Entry 8WM8 (electron microscopy, 3.54 A resolution); this record covers chains D and C of the 4 polymer chains in the assembly.

# Chain D
Name: Nitrate transport ATP-binding protein
Source organism: Nostoc sp
Reference sequence: Q8YZ75 (Q8YZ75_NOSS1); residues 1-277 here = UniProt positions 1-277
Amino-acid sequence (277 residues; numbered 1 to 277; the number before each row is that of its first residue):
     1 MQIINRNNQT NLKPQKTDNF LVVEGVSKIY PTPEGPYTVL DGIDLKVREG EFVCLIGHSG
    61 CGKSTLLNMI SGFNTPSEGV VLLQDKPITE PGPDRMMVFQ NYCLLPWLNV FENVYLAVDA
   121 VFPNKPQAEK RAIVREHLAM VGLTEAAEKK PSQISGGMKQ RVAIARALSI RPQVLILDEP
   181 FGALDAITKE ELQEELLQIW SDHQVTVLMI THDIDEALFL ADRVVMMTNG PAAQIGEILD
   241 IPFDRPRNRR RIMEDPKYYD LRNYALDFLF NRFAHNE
Not modelled in the structure: 1-18

# Chain C
Name: Nitrate transport ATP-binding protein
Source organism: Nostoc sp
Reference sequence: Q8YZ76 (Q8YZ76_NOSS1); numbering as in UniProt (aligned over 1-657)
Amino-acid sequence (682 residues; row label = number of the first residue in the row):
     1 MPTFVEIDHV DRIFDLPNGG RYIALKNIEL KIKQGEFVSL IGHSGCGKST LLNIIAGLDR
    61 ASIGGVTLEG REIREPSPDR MVVFQNYSLL PWLTVRENVA LAVDEVYQGK SKGERRAIIE
   121 EHIDMVGLRL AANKRPSELS GGMKQRVAIA RALATRPKLL LLDEPFGALD ALTRGSLQEQ
   181 LMKICNEHQI TCVMVTHDVD EALLLSDRVV MLTNGPEAHI GQILEVPISR PRQRLEVVKH
   241 PSYYNLRNEI IYFLNQQKLA KKRQTQQASA PLGTAKAVIE IGFMPLTDSA PLIVAKEKGF
   301 FAKYGLDNVI LNRANNWQAI ATGVVTGKLD AAQMVAGMPI ALTLGAGSQT PTPVINALNL
   361 SRNANAITFS KRLYNQGVRS LADLKAVIDS SPDQILTLGV VHSASMQNLI LRYWLAAGGI
   421 DPDRDVSLTV IPPTQMVSQL KAGNIDGYCA GEPWNYQAVH DDLGFVAATA LEIWSGQPKK
   481 VLGVREDWAQ KYPETYLNLV KALIEACKYC DDLRNREEIL EILCRPEYLD VNPAYVRSGF
   541 IDPYDRGDGT PPQQLTAYNQ FYLNKTNYPN RTEILWMITQ MARWGLTPFP KNWVEITERV
   601 CRTDIFGAAA RDLGLLDIGE DDPIHLFDGK LFNPSEPIEY LKSLEIRRQI RIEEVFISSG
   661 DYKDHDGDYK DHDIDYKDDD DK
Not modelled in the structure: 1-2, 271-682
Differences from the reference sequence: expression tag (658-682)

# Chain D / chain C interface
Contacting residue pairs - 23 pairs, chain D then chain C:
  Gly57(D) - Leu172(C)
  His58(D) - Leu172(C)
  His58(D) - Ser176(C)
  Ala186(D) - His197(C)
  Ile187(D) - His43(C)
  Ile187(D) - Ser44(C)
  His212(D) - Asp170(C)  salt bridge
  His212(D) - Ala171(C)
  His212(D) - Leu172(C)
  Asp213(D) - Ala171(C)
  Asp215(D) - Arg247(C)  salt bridge
  Met253(D) - Asn248(C)
  Tyr259(D) - Tyr244(C)
  Tyr259(D) - Asn248(C)  hydrogen bond
  Arg262(D) - Asp200(C)  salt bridge
  Arg262(D) - Tyr244(C)
  Asn263(D) - Val238(C)
  Asn263(D) - Tyr244(C)  hydrogen bond
  Leu269(D) - Leu172(C)  hydrophobic
  Phe270(D) - Ser176(C)
  Phe270(D) - Arg234(C)
  Asn271(D) - Leu235(C)
  Glu277(D) - Glu179(C)
Interface residues without a listed pair, chain D (20 interface residues in all): Glu179, Asp185, Arg250, Leu266, Asn276
Interface residues without a listed pair, chain C (21 interface residues in all): Arg146, Thr173, Gly175, Gln180, Asn255, Lys261

# In short
20 residues of chain D and 21 residues of chain C are in contact, with 2 hydrogen bonds and 3 salt bridges.
Polar pairs include His212(D)-Asp170(C), Asp215(D)-Arg247(C) and Arg262(D)-Asp200(C).
Here chain D is Nitrate transport ATP-binding protein and chain C is Nitrate transport ATP-binding protein,
both from Nostoc sp. Entry 8WM8 (Cryo-EM structure of cyanobacterial nitrate/nitrite transporter NrtBCD in
complex with nitrate) was determined by electron microscopy together with 8W9M and 8WM7 from the same study.
